PDB entry 8ZQ2 | X-ray diffraction, 2.10 A resolution | chains A and B

== Chain A (and B) ==
Protein: 3', 5'-cyclic-AMP phosphodiesterase 4D
From: Homo sapiens
Notes: EC 3.1.4.53; chain B of this document is another copy of the same molecule, construct and numbering; everything in this record applies to it too
UniProt: Q08499 (PDE4D_HUMAN); residues 1-506 here correspond to UniProt positions 303-808 (UniProt number = residue number + 302)
Amino-acid sequence (506 residues; row label = number of the first residue in the row):
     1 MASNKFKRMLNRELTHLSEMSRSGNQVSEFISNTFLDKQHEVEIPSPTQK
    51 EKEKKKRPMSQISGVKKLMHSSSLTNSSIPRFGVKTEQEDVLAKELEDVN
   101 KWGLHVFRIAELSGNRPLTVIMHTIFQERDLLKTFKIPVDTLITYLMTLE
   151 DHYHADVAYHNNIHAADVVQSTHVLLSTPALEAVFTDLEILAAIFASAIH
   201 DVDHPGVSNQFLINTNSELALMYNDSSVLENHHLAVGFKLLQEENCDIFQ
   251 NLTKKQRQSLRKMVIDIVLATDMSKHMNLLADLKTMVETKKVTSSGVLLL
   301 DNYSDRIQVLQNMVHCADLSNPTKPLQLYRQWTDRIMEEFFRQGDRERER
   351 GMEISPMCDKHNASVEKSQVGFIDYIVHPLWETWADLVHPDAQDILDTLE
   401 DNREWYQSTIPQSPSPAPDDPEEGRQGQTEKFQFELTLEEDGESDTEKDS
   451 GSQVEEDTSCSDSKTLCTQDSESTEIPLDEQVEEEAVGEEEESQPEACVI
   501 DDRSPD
Not modelled in the structure: 1-86, 411-506
Ion coordination: Zn2+: His164, His200, Asp201, Asp318; Mg2+ near Asp201 (its only coordinating residue here)
Small-molecule neighbours: A1D8O ((3Z)-3-[(3-ethoxy-4-methoxy-phenyl)methylidene]-6-oxidanyl-1-benzofuran-2-one): Tyr159, Glu230, Thr271, Asp272, Met273, Asp318, Leu319, Asn321, Tyr329, Trp332, Thr333, Ile336, Phe340, Met357, Ser368, Gln369, Phe372
Swiss-Prot annotation at these positions:
  - active site: His160 (Proton donor)
  - binding site (3',5'-cyclic AMP): His160, Gln369, Phe372
  - binding site (AMP): His160, Asp201, Asp318, Asn321, Gln369, Phe372
  - binding site (Zn(2+)): His164, His200, Asp201, Asp318
  - binding site (Mg(2+)): Asp201
  - binding site (Mn(2+)): Asp201
  - modified residue (Phosphoserine): Ser46, Ser73
  - cross-link: Lys85 (Glycyl lysine isopeptide (Lys-Gly) (interchain with G-Cter in SUMO))

== How chain A and chain B interact ==
Contacting residue pairs (31; chain A residue first):
  Glu218(A) - Lys239(B)  salt bridge
  Glu218(A) - Gln242(B)
  Ala220(A) - Arg261(B)  hydrogen bond (backbone-side chain)
  Leu221(A) - Ala235(B)
  Leu221(A) - Phe238(B)  hydrophobic
  Leu221(A) - Lys239(B)
  Leu221(A) - Gln242(B)
  Met222(A) - Met222(B)  hydrophobic
  Met222(A) - Tyr223(B)  hydrogen bond (backbone-side chain)
  Met222(A) - Ala235(B)
  Tyr223(A) - Met222(B)  hydrogen bond (side chain-backbone)
  Tyr223(A) - Tyr223(B)  hydrophobic
  Asn224(A) - Asn231(B)  hydrogen bond
  Asn224(A) - Leu234(B)
  Asn224(A) - Ala235(B)
  Asn224(A) - Arg261(B)
  Asn224(A) - Ile265(B)
  Asp225(A) - Arg261(B)  salt bridge
  Asn231(A) - Asn224(B)  hydrogen bond
  Leu234(A) - Asn224(B)
  Ala235(A) - Leu221(B)
  Ala235(A) - Met222(B)
  Ala235(A) - Asn224(B)
  Phe238(A) - Leu221(B)  hydrophobic
  Lys239(A) - Glu218(B)  salt bridge
  Lys239(A) - Leu221(B)
  Gln242(A) - Leu221(B)
  Arg261(A) - Ala220(B)  hydrogen bond (side chain-backbone)
  Arg261(A) - Asn224(B)
  Arg261(A) - Asp225(B)  salt bridge
  Ile265(A) - Asn224(B)

== Summary ==
Chain A and chain B each contribute 15 residues to their interface; the contacts include 6 hydrogen bonds and
4 salt bridges. Polar contacts include Glu218(A)-Lys239(B), Asp225(A)-Arg261(B) and Ala220(A)-Arg261(B). Bound
to chain A: compound A1D8O.
Both chains are 3', 5'-cyclic-AMP phosphodiesterase 4D (Homo sapiens). Entry 8ZQ2 (The crystal structure of
PDE4D with isoaurostatin derivatives 2-1) was determined by X-ray diffraction, deposited together with 8ZQ1,
8ZQU and 8ZQW.
